Entry 9EAR (electron microscopy, 3.10 A resolution); this record covers chains B and J of the 11 polymer chains in the assembly.

Chain B:
Molecule: Histone H4
Organism: Xenopus laevis
Reference sequence: P62799 (H4_XENLA); residues 17-102 here correspond to UniProt positions 18-103 (UniProt number = residue number + 1)
Sequence (86 residues; numbered 17 to 102; the number before each row is that of its first residue):
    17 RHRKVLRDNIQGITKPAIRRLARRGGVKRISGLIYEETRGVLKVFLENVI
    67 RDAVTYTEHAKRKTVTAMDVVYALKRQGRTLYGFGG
UniProt features mapped onto this chain:
  - modified residue: Lys20 (N6,N6,N6-trimethyllysine), Lys31 (N6-(2-hydroxyisobutyryl)lysine), Lys44 (N6-(2-hydroxyisobutyryl)lysine), Ser47 (Phosphoserine), Tyr51 (Phosphotyrosine), Lys59 (N6-(2-hydroxyisobutyryl)lysine), Lys77 (N6-(2-hydroxyisobutyryl)lysine), Lys79 (N6-(2-hydroxyisobutyryl)lysine), Tyr88 (Phosphotyrosine), Lys91 (N6-(2-hydroxyisobutyryl)lysine)
  - cross-link (Glycyl lysine isopeptide (Lys-Gly)): Lys31 (interchain with G-Cter in UFM1), Lys91 (interchain with G-Cter in ubiquitin)

Chain J:
Molecule: 158-nt DNA strand
Sequence (158 nucleotides; row label = number of the first residue in the row; numbers below 1 keep their minus sign (DG-76 is residue -76)):
   -76 GCCTATCGATGTATATATCTGACACGTGCCTGGAGACTAGGGAGTAATCC
   -26 CCTTGGCGGTTAAAACGCGGGGGACAGCGCGTACGTGCGTTTAAGCGGTG
    24 CTAGAGCTGTCTACGACCAATTGAGCGGCCTCGGCACCGGGATTCTGATG
    74 GCTGGAAT

Chain B / chain J interface:
Residue-residue contacts - 11 pairs, chain B then chain J:
  Arg35(B) with DG8(J), salt bridge to the phosphate
  Arg45(B) with DC7(J), sugar contact; DG8(J), phosphate contact
  Ile46(B) with DC7(J), phosphate contact; DG8(J), hydrogen bond to the phosphate
  Ser47(B) with DC7(J), phosphate contact
  Gly48(B) with DC7(J), hydrogen bond to the phosphate
  Arg78(B) with DA28(J), phosphate contact
  Lys79(B) with DG27(J), phosphate contact; DA28(J), hydrogen bond to the phosphate
  Thr80(B) with DA28(J), hydrogen bond to the phosphate
Other interface residues (no listed pair), chain B (10 interface residues in all): Arg39, Lys44
Other interface residues (no listed pair), chain J (6 interface residues in all): DT9, DG29

Overview:
10 residues of chain B and 6 residues of chain J are in contact, with 4 hydrogen bonds and 1 salt bridge.
Among the polar pairs are Ile46(B)-DG8(J), Gly48(B)-DC7(J) and Lys79(B)-DA28(J).
Chain B is Histone H4 (Xenopus laevis) and chain J is a 158-nt DNA strand; the structure, CHD1-nucleosome
complex (closed state), was determined by electron microscopy together with 9NH8 from the same study.
